7FL3 - chains A and B; structure by X-ray diffraction, 1.51 A resolution.

Chain A:
Name: Pre-mRNA-splicing factor 8
Source organism: Saccharomyces cerevisiae S288C
UniProtKB: P33334 (PRP8_YEAST); residues 1836-2090 here = UniProt positions 1836-2090
Amino-acid sequence (258 residues; each row starts with the number of its first residue):
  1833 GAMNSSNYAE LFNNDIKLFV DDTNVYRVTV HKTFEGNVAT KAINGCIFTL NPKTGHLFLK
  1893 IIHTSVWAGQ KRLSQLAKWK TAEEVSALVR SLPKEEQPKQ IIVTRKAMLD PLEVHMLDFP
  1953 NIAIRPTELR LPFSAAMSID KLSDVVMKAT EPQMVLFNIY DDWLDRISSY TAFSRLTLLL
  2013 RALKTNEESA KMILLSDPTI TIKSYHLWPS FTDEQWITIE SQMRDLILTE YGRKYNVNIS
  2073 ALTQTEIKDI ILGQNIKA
Not modelled in the structure: 2070-2090
Differences from the reference sequence: expression tag (1833-1835)
Curated features (UniProtKB/Swiss-Prot):
  - mutagenesis: Asp1853 (D1853A: Alters protein folding. Severely impaired growth. Strongly reduced growth at 35 degrees Celsius; when associated with A-1854; D1853N: Reduced growth at 30 degrees Celsius ...), Asp1854 (D1854A: Reduced growth at 30 degrees Celsius. Strongly reduced growth at 16 degrees Celsius. Strongly reduced growth at 35 degrees Celsius; when associated with A-1853 ...), Thr1855 (T1855A: Reduced growth at 30 degrees Celsius. Strongly reduced growth at 16 degrees Celsius), Thr1936 (T1936A: Reduced growth at 30 degrees Celsius. Strongly reduced growth at 16 degrees Celsius), Arg1937 (R1937K: Severely impaired growth. Reduced growth at 30 degrees Celsius. Strongly reduced growth at 16 degrees Celsius)
Ligand contacts: UZ8 ([2-(methylsulfanyl)pyridin-3-yl](pyrrolidin-1-yl)methanone): His1888, Leu1889, Phe1890, Leu1924, Glu1928, Leu1988, Phe1989, Asn1990

Chain B:
Name: A1 cistron-splicing factor AAR2
Source organism: Saccharomyces cerevisiae S288C
UniProtKB: P32357 (AAR2_YEAST); aligned to UniProt positions 1-317 over residues 1-317
Amino-acid sequence (308 residues; row label = number of the first residue in the row; note: 13 numbers in that range are skipped by the numbering (no residue carries them; nothing is unmodelled there); numbers below 1 keep their minus sign (Gly-3 is residue -3)):
    -3 GAMAMNTVPF TSAPIEVTIG IDQYSFNVKE NQPFHGIKDI PIGHVHVIHF QHADNSSMRY
    57 GYWFDCRMGN FYIQYDPKDG LYKMMEERDG AKFENIVHNF KERQMMVSYP KIDEDDTWYN
   117 LTEFVQMDKI RKIVRKDENQ FSYVDSSMTT VQENEL
   166 SSSSSDPAHS LNYTVINFKS REAIRPGHEM EDFLDKSYYL NTVMLQGIFK NSSNYFGELQ
   226 FAFLNAMFFG NYGSSLQWHA MIELICSSAT VPKHMLDKLD EILYYQIKTL PEQYSDILLN
   286 ERVWNICLYS SFQKNSLHNT EKIMENKYPE LL
Not modelled in the structure: -3 to 0, 166-169
Differences from the reference sequence: expression tag (-3 to 0); conflict Ser166 (Leu153 in P32357), Ser167 (Lys154 in P32357), Ser170 (Asp in P32357)
Curated features (UniProtKB/Swiss-Prot):
  - region: Leu261 to Ile282 (Leucine-zipper)
  - modified residue: Ser253 (Phosphoserine), Thr274 (Phosphothreonine)
Ligand contacts:
  - UZ8 ([2-(methylsulfanyl)pyridin-3-yl](pyrrolidin-1-yl)methanone), molecule 1: Ile17, Tyr20, Ser21, Phe22, Val103, Ser104, Tyr105, Pro106
  - UZ8, molecule 2: Thr146, Gln148, Glu149, Ile181, Asn182, Leu241, Gln242, Ala245
  - UZ8, molecule 3: Ala231, Gly235, Asn236, Tyr237, Ser240, Ile282, Leu283

Chain A / chain B interface:
Contacting residue pairs - 17 pairs, chain A then chain B:
  Gln1907(A) - Met195(B)
  Gln1907(A) - Leu199(B)
  Leu1908(A) - Met195(B)  hydrophobic
  Trp1911(A) - Glu194(B)
  Trp1911(A) - Met195(B)  hydrophobic
  Trp1911(A) - Phe198(B)  hydrophobic
  Asp1942(A) - Lys184(B)  salt bridge
  Asp1942(A) - Phe198(B)
  Glu1945(A) - Lys184(B)  salt bridge
  Val1946(A) - Ile189(B)  hydrophobic
  Val1946(A) - Glu194(B)
  Val1946(A) - Phe198(B)  hydrophobic
  His1947(A) - Glu194(B)  salt bridge
  Leu1949(A) - Lys184(B)
  Leu1949(A) - Ser185(B)
  Leu1949(A) - Arg186(B)
  Asp1950(A) - Arg186(B)  salt bridge

Summary:
The interface between chain A and chain B involves 9 residues on one side and 8 on the other, with 4 salt
bridges. Polar pairs include Asp1942(A)-Lys184(B), Glu1945(A)-Lys184(B) and His1947(A)-Glu194(B). Ligands of
chain A: compound UZ8. Bound to chain B: 3 copies of compound UZ8.
Here chain A is Pre-mRNA-splicing factor 8 and chain B is A1 cistron-splicing factor AAR2, both from
Saccharomyces cerevisiae S288C. Entry 7FL3 (PanDDA analysis group deposition -- Aar2/RNaseH in complex with
fragment P04H06 from the F2X-Universal Library) was determined by X-ray diffraction (same publication as 5ST0,
5ST1, 5ST2, 5ST3, 5ST4, 5ST5 and 248 further entries).
